Entry 4Y8K (X-ray diffraction, 2.60 A resolution); this record covers chains Z and a of the 32 polymer chains in the assembly.

# Chain Z
Name: Proteasome subunit beta type-6
Organism: Saccharomyces cerevisiae (strain ATCC 204508 / S288c)
Notes: EC 3.4.25.1
Reference sequence: P23724 (PSB6_YEAST); residues 1-222 here correspond to UniProt positions 20-241 (UniProt number = residue number + 19)
Amino-acid sequence (222 residues; each row starts with the number of its first residue):
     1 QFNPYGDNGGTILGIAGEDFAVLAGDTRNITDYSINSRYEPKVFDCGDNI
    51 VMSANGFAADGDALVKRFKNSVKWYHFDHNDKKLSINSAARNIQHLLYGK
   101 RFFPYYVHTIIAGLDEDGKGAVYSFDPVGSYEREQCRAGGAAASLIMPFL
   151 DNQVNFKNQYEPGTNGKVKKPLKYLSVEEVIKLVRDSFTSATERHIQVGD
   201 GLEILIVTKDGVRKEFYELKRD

# Chain a
Name: Proteasome subunit beta type-7
Organism: Saccharomyces cerevisiae (strain ATCC 204508 / S288c)
Notes: EC 3.4.25.1
Reference sequence: P30657 (PSB7_YEAST); residues -12 to 233 here correspond to UniProt positions 21-266 (UniProt number = residue number + 33)
Amino-acid sequence (246 residues; numbered -12 to 233; the number before each row is that of its first residue; numbers below 1 keep their minus sign (Thr-12 is residue -12)):
   -12 TQIANAGASPMVNTQQPIVTGTSVISMKYDNGVIIAADNLGSYGSLLRFN
    38 GVERLIPVGDNTVVGISGDISDMQHIERLLKDLVTENAYDNPLADAEEAL
    88 EPSYIFEYLATVMYQRRSKMNPLWNAIIVAGVQSNGDQFLRYVNLLGVTY
   138 SSPTLATGFGAHMANPLLRKVVDRESDIPKTTVQVAEEAIVNAMRVLYYR
   188 DARSSRNFSLAIIDKNTGLTFKKNLQVENMKWDFAKDIKGYGTQKI
Not modelled in the structure: -12 to 0

# How chain Z and chain a interact
Contacting residue pairs (39):
  Gln1(Z) with Thr1(a), hydrogen bond
  Phe2(Z) with Arg104(a); Met107(a); Pro109(a), hydrophobic; Leu132(a), hydrophobic; Leu133(a), hydrophobic
  Asn3(Z) with Leu133(a)
  Pro4(Z) with Arg104(a), hydrogen bond (backbone-side chain); Met107(a), hydrophobic; Leu133(a)
  Tyr5(Z) with Arg104(a)
  Asn8(Z) with Val135(a)
  Asn29(Z) with Tyr137(a)
  Ser34(Z) with His149(a), hydrogen bond
  Ile35(Z) with Arg156(a), hydrogen bond (backbone-side chain)
  Asn36(Z) with Tyr137(a), hydrogen bond; Ser139(a); Arg156(a)
  Ser37(Z) with Ser138(a), hydrogen bond (side chain-backbone)
  Glu40(Z) with Arg128(a), salt bridge; Tyr137(a); Ser138(a), hydrogen bond (side chain-backbone)
  Phe57(Z) with Arg104(a); Leu133(a); Val135(a), hydrophobic
  Ala59(Z) with Tyr101(a); Leu133(a); Gly134(a); Val135(a)
  Asp60(Z) with Tyr101(a), hydrogen bond; Arg104(a), salt bridge
  Asp62(Z) with Thr136(a)
  Ala63(Z) with Tyr101(a)
  Lys66(Z) with Glu94(a), salt bridge
  Phe103(Z) with Arg104(a); Ser105(a)
  Tyr105(Z) with Tyr101(a)
  Arg221(Z) with Asp160(a), salt bridge; Arg161(a)
Interface residues without a listed pair, chain Z (23 interface residues in all): Tyr39, Glu218
Interface residues without a listed pair, chain a (22 interface residues in all): Trp111, Leu142

# Overview
The interface between chain Z and chain a involves 23 residues on one side and 22 on the other, with 8
hydrogen bonds and 4 salt bridges. Among the polar pairs are Glu40(Z)-Arg128(a), Asp60(Z)-Arg104(a) and
Lys66(Z)-Glu94(a).
Chain Z is Proteasome subunit beta type-6 and chain a is Proteasome subunit beta type-7, both from
Saccharomyces cerevisiae (strain ATCC 204508 / S288c); the structure, Yeast 20S proteasome in complex with
H-APLL-ep, was determined by X-ray diffraction, deposited together with 4Y69, 4Y6A, 4Y6V, 4Y6Z, 4Y70, 4Y74 and
34 further entries.
